Entry 6UMQ (X-ray diffraction, 1.85 A resolution); this record covers chain A.

Chain A:
Name: Damage-control phosphatase DUF89
Organism: Homo sapiens
Notes: EC 3.1.3.-, 2.1.1.-
UniProtKB: Q9H993 (ARMT1_HUMAN); residue numbers follow UniProt; this construct covers 1-441
Amino-acid sequence (441 residues; each row starts with the number of its first residue):
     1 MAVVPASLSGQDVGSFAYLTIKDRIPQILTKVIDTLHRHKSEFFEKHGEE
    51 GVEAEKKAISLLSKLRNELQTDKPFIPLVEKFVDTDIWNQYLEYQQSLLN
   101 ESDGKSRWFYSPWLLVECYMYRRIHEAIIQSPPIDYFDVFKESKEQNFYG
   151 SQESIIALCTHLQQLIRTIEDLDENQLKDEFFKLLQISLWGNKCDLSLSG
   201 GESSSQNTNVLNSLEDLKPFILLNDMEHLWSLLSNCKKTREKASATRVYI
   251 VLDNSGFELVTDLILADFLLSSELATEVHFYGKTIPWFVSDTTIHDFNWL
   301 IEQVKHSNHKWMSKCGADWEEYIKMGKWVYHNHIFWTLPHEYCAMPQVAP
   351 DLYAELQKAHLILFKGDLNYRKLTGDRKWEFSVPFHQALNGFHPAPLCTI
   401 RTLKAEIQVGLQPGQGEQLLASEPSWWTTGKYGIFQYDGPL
Not modelled in the structure: 1-3, 191-213
Ion coordination: Mg2+: Asp-253, Asn-254, Asp-291
What the authors report for this chain:
  - Mg2+ coordination: Asp-253, Asn-254, Asp-291
  - Mg2+ coordination through a water molecule: Asp-86, Glu-93
  - mutagenesis - D291A: abolished catalytic activity on F-1-P
  - conformationally variable residues (side-chain flip): Arg-24

Overview:
The Mg2+ site is built by Asp-253, Asn-254 and Asp-291. From the paper: D291A abolishes catalytic activity on
F-1-P; Mg2+ coordination by Asp-253, Asn-254 and Asp-291.
Chain A is Damage-control phosphatase DUF89 (Homo sapiens); the structure, Structure of DUF89, was determined
by X-ray diffraction, deposited together with 6UMR.
